Entry 6XSK (electron microscopy, 3.85 A resolution); this record covers chains C and E of the 12 polymer chains in the assembly.

== Chain C (and E) ==
Molecule: Hemagglutinin HA1 chain
From: Influenza A virus (A/Solomon Islands/3/2006(H1N1))
Notes: chain E of this document is another copy of the same molecule, construct and numbering; everything in this record applies to it too
Reference sequence: A7Y8I1 (A7Y8I1_9INFA); the construct lacks a stretch of the UniProt sequence, so the offset changes along the chain: -6 to 54 = UniProt 1-61; 55-83 = UniProt 63-91; 84-95 = UniProt 93-104; 96-125 = UniProt 106-135; 2 more segments
Sequence (343 residues; row label = number of the first residue in the row; a row labelled like 125A-125C holds insertion residues (125A, then the next letters in order); numbers below 1 keep their minus sign (Met-6 is residue -6)):
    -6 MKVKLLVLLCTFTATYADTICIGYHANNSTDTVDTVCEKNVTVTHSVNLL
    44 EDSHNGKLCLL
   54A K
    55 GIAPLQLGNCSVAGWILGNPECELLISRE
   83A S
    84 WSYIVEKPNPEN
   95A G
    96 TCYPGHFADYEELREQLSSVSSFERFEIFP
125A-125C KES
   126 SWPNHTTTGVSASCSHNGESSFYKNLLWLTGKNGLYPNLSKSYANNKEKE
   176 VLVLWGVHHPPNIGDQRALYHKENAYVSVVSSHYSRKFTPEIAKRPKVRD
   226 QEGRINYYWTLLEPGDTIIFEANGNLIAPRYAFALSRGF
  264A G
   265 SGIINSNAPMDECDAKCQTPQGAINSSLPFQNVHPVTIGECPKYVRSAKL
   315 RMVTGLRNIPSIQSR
Unresolved in the structure: -6 to 10, 326-329
Cystine bridges: Cys52-Cys277, Cys64-Cys76, Cys97-Cys139, Cys281-Cys305
Covalently attached groups: N-acetylglucosamine (NAG) linked to Asn21, Asn33, Asn63, Asn95, Asn129, Asn163, Asn289
Differences from the reference sequence: conflict Cys30 (Leu37 in A7Y8I1)

== How chain C and chain E interact ==
Contacting residue pairs - 5 pairs, chain C then chain E:
  Val205(C) - Arg220(E)
  Ser207(C) - His101(E)
  His208(C) - His101(E)  hydrogen bond (backbone-side chain)
  Thr242(C) - Pro221(E)
  Glu246(C) - Ile217(E)
Also at the interface, not in a pair above, chain C (8 interface residues in all): Ser206, Ser210, Ile244
Also at the interface, not in a pair above, chain E (8 interface residues in all): Glu216, Ala218, Lys219, Arg229

== In short ==
The chain C/chain E interface involves 8 residues from each chain, with 1 hydrogen bond. Its one
hydrogen-bonded contact is His208(C)-His101(E). Covalently linked N-acetylglucosamine: at Asn21(C), Asn33(C),
Asn63(C), Asn95(C), Asn129(C) and Asn163(C) and 1 more.
Both chains are Hemagglutinin HA1 chain (Influenza A virus (A/Solomon Islands/3/2006(H1N1))). Entry 6XSK
(Cryo-EM Structure of Vaccine-Elicited Rhesus Antibody 789-203-3C12 in Complex with Stabilized SI06 (A/Solomon
Islands/3/06) Influenza Hemagglutinin ...) was determined by electron microscopy.
